Entry 3CFI (X-ray diffraction, 2.58 A resolution); this record covers chains B and C of the 3 polymer chains in the assembly.

[Chain B]
Name: Type II secretory pathway, PSEUDOPILIN EpsJ
Organism: Vibrio vulnificus
Notes: fragment: UNP entries 47-210
UniProtKB: Q7MPZ0 (Q7MPZ0_VIBVY); residues 31-194 here correspond to UniProt positions 47-210 (UniProt number = residue number + 16)
Chain sequence (164 residues; each row starts with the number of its first residue):
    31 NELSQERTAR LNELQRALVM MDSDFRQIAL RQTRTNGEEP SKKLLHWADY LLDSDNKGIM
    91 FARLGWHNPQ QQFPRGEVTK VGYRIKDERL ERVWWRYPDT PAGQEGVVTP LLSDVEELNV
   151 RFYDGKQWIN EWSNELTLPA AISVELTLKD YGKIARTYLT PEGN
Not modelled in the structure: 31, 69-70, 194
What the authors report for this chain:
  - conformationally variable residues (loop rearrangement, order/disorder transition): Gln100, Trp125 to Val137

[Chain C]
Name: Nanobody NBEPSIJ_11
Organism: Lama glama
Notes: antibody fragment or engineered binder
Chain sequence (116 residues; row label = number of the first residue in the row):
     1 QVQLQESGGG LVQPGGSLRL SCAASGFAFS GYAMSWVRQA PGKGLEWVSG INRDGSTSYT
    61 APVKGRFTIS RDNAKNILYL QMNSLRPEDT AVYYCAKWLG GRDWYDRGQG TQVTVS
Not modelled in the structure: 1
Disulfide bonds: Cys22-Cys95

[Chain B / chain C interface]
Residue-residue contacts (32):
  Asn66(B) with Gly101(C); Arg102(C), hydrogen bond
  Gly67(B) with Gly101(C)
  Leu82(B) with Leu99(C)
  Asp83(B) with Tyr32(C); Ala33(C), hydrogen bond (side chain-backbone); Trp98(C)
  Asp85(B) with Arg53(C), salt bridge
  Arg114(B) with Tyr105(C), hydrogen bond
  Lys116(B) with Gly31(C), hydrogen bond (side chain-backbone); Tyr32(C)
  Asp117(B) with Ala28(C); Tyr32(C), hydrogen bond
  Arg119(B) with Tyr32(C), hydrogen bond
  Val123(B) with Leu99(C), hydrophobic
  Trp125(B) with Asp103(C), hydrogen bond
  Pro131(B) with Arg102(C)
  Ala132(B) with Leu45(C); Glu46(C); Trp47(C), hydrogen bond (backbone-backbone); Trp104(C)
  Gly133(B) with Arg102(C); Asp103(C); Trp104(C)
  Gln134(B) with Arg102(C); Asp103(C), hydrogen bond (backbone-side chain); Trp104(C), hydrogen bond (backbone-backbone)
  Glu135(B) with Trp104(C)
  Gly136(B) with Leu99(C); Trp104(C), hydrogen bond (backbone-backbone); Tyr105(C)
  Val138(B) with Tyr105(C), hydrophobic
Other interface residues (no listed pair), chain B (19 interface residues in all): Ser84
Other interface residues (no listed pair), chain C (16 interface residues in all): Asn52
Interface features reported in the paper:
  - epitope / paratope residues, chain C: Ala96(C)

[Summary]
19 residues of chain B and 16 residues of chain C are in contact, with 11 hydrogen bonds and 1 salt bridge.
Polar pairs include Asp85(B)-Arg53(C), Asn66(B)-Arg102(C) and Asp83(B)-Ala33(C). From the paper: the
epitope/paratope residue Ala96(C); conformational variability at Gln100(B) and Trp125(B).
Chain B is Type II secretory pathway, PSEUDOPILIN EpsJ (Vibrio vulnificus) and chain C is Nanobody NBEPSIJ_11
(Lama glama); the structure, Nanobody-aided structure determination of the EPSI:EPSJ pseudopilin heterdimer
from Vibrio Vulnificus, was determined by X-ray diffraction.
